Entry 9ISU (X-ray diffraction, 1.32 A resolution); this record covers chain A.

# Chain A
Protein: Bifunctional cytochrome P450/NADPH--P450 reductase
Organism: Priestia megaterium
Notes: EC 1.14.14.1, 1.6.2.4
UniProtKB: P14779 (CPXB_PRIM2); residues 1-455 here correspond to UniProt positions 2-456 (UniProt number = residue number + 1)
Chain sequence (455 residues; row label = number of the first residue in the row):
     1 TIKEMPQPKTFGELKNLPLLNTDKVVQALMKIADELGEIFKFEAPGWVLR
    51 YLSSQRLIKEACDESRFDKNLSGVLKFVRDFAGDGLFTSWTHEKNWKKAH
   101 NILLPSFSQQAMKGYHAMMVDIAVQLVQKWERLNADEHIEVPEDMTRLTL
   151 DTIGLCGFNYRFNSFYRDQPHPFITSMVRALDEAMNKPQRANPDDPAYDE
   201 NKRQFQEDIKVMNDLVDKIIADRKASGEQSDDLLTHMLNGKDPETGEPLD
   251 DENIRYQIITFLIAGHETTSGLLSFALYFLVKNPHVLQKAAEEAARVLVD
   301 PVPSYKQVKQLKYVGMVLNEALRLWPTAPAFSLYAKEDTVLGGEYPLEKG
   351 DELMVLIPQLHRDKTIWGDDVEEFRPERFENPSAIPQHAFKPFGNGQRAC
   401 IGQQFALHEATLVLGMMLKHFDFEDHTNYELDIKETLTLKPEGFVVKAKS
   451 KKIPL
Unresolved in the structure: 1
Construct notes: engineered mutation V25 (Pro26 in P14779), W47 (Arg48 in P14779), L49 (Thr50 in P14779), G73 (Gln74 in P14779), V74 (Ala75 in P14779), P188 (Leu189 in P14779)
UniProt features mapped onto this chain:
  - binding site ((9Z)-hexadecenoate): Y51
  - binding site (heme): C400
  - site: T268 (Important for catalytic activity)
Ion coordination: heme Fe: C400 (together with dimethyl sulfoxide)
Small-molecule neighbours:
  - heme (HEM): K69, L75, L86, F87, W96, F107, I153, T260, F261, A264, T268, T269, L272, L322, T327, A328, F331, P392, F393, G394, R398, A399, C400, I401, G402, F405, A406
  - N-decanoyl-L-homoserine lactone (HL0; N-[(3S)-2-oxotetrahydrofuran-3-yl]decanamide): L20, V25, V26, L29, W47, L49, Y51, S72, G73, V74, F87, M185, P188, A328, P329, A330, M354, L437

# Overview
Chain A binds heme and N-decanoyl-L-homoserine lactone. From UniProt: (9Z)-hexadecenoate-binding residue Y51
and heme-binding residue C400.
Chain A is Bifunctional cytochrome P450/NADPH--P450 reductase (Priestia megaterium); the structure, Crystal
Structure of Cytochrome P450BM3 V-19A14 Mutant Heme Domain with N-Decanoyl-L-Homoserine Lactone, was
determined by X-ray diffraction (same publication as 9ISS and 9IST).
